PDB entry 8UK9 | X-ray diffraction, 3.10 A resolution | chains B and C of the 10 polymer chains in the assembly

[Chain B (and C)]
Molecule: Sliding-clamp-loader large subunit
From: Tequatrovirus T4
Notes: chain C of this document is another copy of the same molecule, construct and numbering; everything in this record applies to it too
Reference sequence: P04526 (LOADL_BPT4); numbering as in UniProt (aligned over 1-319)
Sequence (320 residues; each row starts with the number of its first residue; numbering starts at 0):
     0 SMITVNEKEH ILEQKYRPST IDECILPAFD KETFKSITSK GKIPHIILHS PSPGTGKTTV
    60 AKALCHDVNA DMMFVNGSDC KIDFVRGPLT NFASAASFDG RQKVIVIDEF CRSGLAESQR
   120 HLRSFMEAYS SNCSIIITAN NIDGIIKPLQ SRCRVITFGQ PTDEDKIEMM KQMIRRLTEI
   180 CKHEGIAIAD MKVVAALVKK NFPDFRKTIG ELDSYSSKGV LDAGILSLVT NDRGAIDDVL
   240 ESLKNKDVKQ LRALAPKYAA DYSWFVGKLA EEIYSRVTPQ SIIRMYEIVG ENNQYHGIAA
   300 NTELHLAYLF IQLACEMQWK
Unresolved in the structure: 0 (chain C: fully traced)
Sequence notes: expression tag (0); engineered mutation Cys110 (Asp in P04526)
Metal / ion sites: Mg2+: Thr57, Glu108 (together with ADP) (shared with Glu126(C) of chain C)
Residues lining bound ligands: ADP / aluminium fluoride: Glu12, Gln13, Tyr15, Arg16, Pro17, Cys23, Ile24, Pro52, Gly53, Thr54, Gly55, Lys56, Thr57, Thr58, Glu108, Asn139, Arg175, Phe204, Arg205, Ile208

[Chain B / chain C interface]
Pairs across the interface (99):
  Lys7(B) with Ser130(C)
  Glu8(B) with Ser129(C), hydrogen bond; Ser130(C), hydrogen bond (side chain-backbone)
  His9(B) with Lys41(C); Ile42(C); Gln101(C), hydrogen bond; Ser129(C), hydrogen bond (side chain-backbone)
  Ile10(B) with His44(C); Ser129(C)
  Glu12(B) with Arg151(C); Arg153(C), salt bridge
  Gln13(B) with Glu126(C), hydrogen bond (side chain-backbone); Ser129(C), hydrogen bond
  Arg16(B) with Glu126(C), salt bridge
  Pro52(B) with Lys146(C); Pro147(C), hydrophobic; Ser150(C)
  Asn75(B) with His120(C), hydrogen bond (side chain-backbone); Ser123(C); Phe124(C)
  Ser77(B) with Arg85(C), hydrogen bond (backbone-side chain); Arg119(C), hydrogen bond (side chain-backbone); His120(C), hydrogen bond (side chain-backbone)
  Asp78(B) with Arg85(C), salt bridge; His120(C), salt bridge
  Lys80(B) with Arg85(C)
  Asp107(B) with Ser123(C), hydrogen bond
  Glu108(B) with Arg122(C), salt bridge; Arg151(C), salt bridge
  Cys110(B) with Arg119(C); Arg122(C)
  Arg111(B) with Ile81(C); Glu116(C), salt bridge; Arg119(C)
  Ser112(B) with Glu116(C); Arg119(C), hydrogen bond
  Asn139(B) with Arg122(C), hydrogen bond; Pro147(C)
  Asp203(B) with Ser150(C), hydrogen bond
  Arg205(B) with Glu126(C), salt bridge; Ser150(C), hydrogen bond; Arg151(C)
  Lys206(B) with Gln149(C); Ser150(C); Cys152(C), hydrogen bond (side chain-backbone); Arg153(C)
  Gly209(B) with Arg153(C), hydrogen bond (backbone-side chain)
  Glu210(B) with Arg153(C), salt bridge
  Asp212(B) with Lys39(C), salt bridge
  Ser213(B) with Phe28(C); Arg153(C)
  Tyr214(B) with Phe28(C), hydrophobic
  Ser216(B) with Phe28(C); Glu31(C), hydrogen bond; Ser35(C)
  Lys217(B) with Glu31(C)
  Ala234(B) with Gln159(C), hydrogen bond (backbone-side chain)
  Val247(B) with Ile281(C), hydrophobic
  Lys248(B) with Tyr273(C)
  Arg251(B) with Ala269(C); Glu270(C), hydrogen bond (side chain-backbone); Tyr273(C); Tyr285(C), hydrogen bond
  Lys256(B) with Lys165(C)
  Asp260(B) with Pro50(C); Ser51(C), hydrogen bond; Pro52(C)
  Trp263(B) with Pro50(C)
  Glu290(B) with Gln293(C); Tyr294(C)
  Tyr294(B) with Gln293(C); Tyr294(C), hydrogen bond; Ile297(C), hydrophobic
  Ile297(B) with Gln293(C); His295(C); Ile297(C), hydrophobic
  Ala298(B) with Asn292(C); Gln293(C)
  Ala299(B) with Tyr261(C), hydrophobic; Ser262(C), hydrogen bond (backbone-side chain); Asn292(C), hydrogen bond (backbone-side chain); His295(C)
  Asn300(B) with Ser262(C), hydrogen bond (side chain-backbone); Gly266(C); Asn292(C), hydrogen bond (backbone-side chain)
  Leu303(B) with Val265(C); Ala269(C), hydrophobic; Val288(C); Gly289(C); Asn292(C)
  His304(B) with Asn292(C); Gln293(C)
  Tyr307(B) with Tyr285(C); Glu286(C); Gly289(C); Glu290(C); Gln293(C)
  Ile310(B) with Ile282(C); Tyr285(C), hydrophobic
Also at the interface, not in a pair above, chain B (54 interface residues in all): Thr57, Phe73, Gly113, Ser215, Gly233, Pro255, Asn291, Ala306, Cys314
Also at the interface, not in a pair above, chain C (54 interface residues in all): Thr32, Pro43, Ser133, Lys199

[In short]
The chain B/chain C interface involves 54 residues from each chain, with 27 hydrogen bonds and 10 salt
bridges. Polar pairs include Glu12(B)-Arg153(C), Arg16(B)-Glu126(C) and Asp78(B)-Arg85(C). Ligands of chain B:
ADP / aluminium fluoride. The Mg2+ site is built by Thr57(B) and Glu108(B).
Chain B and chain C are both Sliding-clamp-loader large subunit (Tequatrovirus T4); the structure, Structure
of T4 Bacteriophage clamp loader mutant D110C bound to the T4 clamp, primer-template DNA, and ..., was
determined by X-ray diffraction, deposited together with 8UH7, 8UNF and 8UNH.
